Entry 3J7X (electron microscopy, 3.60 A resolution); this record covers chains F and G of the 7 polymer chains in the assembly.

# Chain F (and G)
Protein: Major capsid protein 10A
Source organism: Enterobacteria phage T7
Notes: chain G of this document is another copy of the same molecule, construct and numbering; everything in this record applies to it too
Reference sequence: P19726 (VC10A_BPT7); numbering as in UniProt (aligned over 1-345)
Chain sequence (345 residues; numbered 1 to 345; the number before each row is that of its first residue):
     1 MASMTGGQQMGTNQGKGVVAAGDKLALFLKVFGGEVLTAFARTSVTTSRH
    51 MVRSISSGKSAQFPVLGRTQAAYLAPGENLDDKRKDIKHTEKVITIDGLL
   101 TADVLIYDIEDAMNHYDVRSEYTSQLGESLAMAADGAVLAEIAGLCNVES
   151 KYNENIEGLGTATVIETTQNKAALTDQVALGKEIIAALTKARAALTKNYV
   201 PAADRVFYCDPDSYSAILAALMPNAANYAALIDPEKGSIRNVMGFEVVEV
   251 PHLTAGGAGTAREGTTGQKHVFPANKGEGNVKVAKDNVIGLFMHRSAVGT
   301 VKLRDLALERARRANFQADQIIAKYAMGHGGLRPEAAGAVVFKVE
Not modelled in the structure: 1, 345
Curated features (UniProtKB/Swiss-Prot):
  - region (Intercapsomeric interactions): Gly11 to Leu25, Tyr152 to Ile156

# Chain F / chain G interface
Pairs across the interface (30; chain F residue first):
  Met4(F) - Asp81(G)
  Gly6(F) - Arg84(G)
  Gly6(F) - Asp86(G)
  Gln8(F) - Asp86(G)
  Gln8(F) - Ile87(G)
  Met10(F) - His89(G)
  Thr12(F) - His89(G)
  Asn13(F) - His89(G)
  Asn13(F) - Thr90(G)  hydrogen bond (backbone-side chain)
  Gln14(F) - Lys88(G)
  Gln14(F) - His89(G)
  Gln14(F) - Thr90(G)
  Gly15(F) - Thr90(G)  hydrogen bond (backbone-side chain)
  Gly15(F) - Asn155(G)
  Gly15(F) - Ile156(G)  hydrogen bond (backbone-backbone)
  Lys16(F) - Lys151(G)
  Lys16(F) - Asn153(G)
  Lys16(F) - Ile156(G)
  Lys16(F) - Glu157(G)  salt bridge
  Gly17(F) - Tyr152(G)
  Leu27(F) - Glu91(G)
  Ile109(F) - Leu99(G)  hydrophobic
  Ala112(F) - Ser57(G)
  Met113(F) - Ser57(G)
  Met113(F) - Gly58(G)
  Met113(F) - Lys59(G)
  Met113(F) - Ile96(G)  hydrophobic
  Ala314(F) - Gln320(G)
  Asn315(F) - Arg313(G)  hydrogen bond
  Gln317(F) - Ile322(G)
Other interface residues (no listed pair), chain F (21 interface residues in all): Gln9, Leu29, Asn114, Arg312
Other interface residues (no listed pair), chain G (26 interface residues in all): Gln62, Arg304, Glu309, Ala311

# Summary
The interface between chain F and chain G involves 21 residues on one side and 26 on the other; the contacts
include 4 hydrogen bonds and 1 salt bridge. Polar contacts include Lys16(F)-Glu157(G), Asn13(F)-Thr90(G) and
Gly15(F)-Thr90(G).
Both chains are Major capsid protein 10A (Enterobacteria phage T7). Entry 3J7X (Capsid Expansion Mechanism Of
Bacteriophage T7 Revealed By Multi-State Atomic Models Derived From Cryo-EM Reconstructions) was determined by
electron microscopy together with 3J7V and 3J7W from the same study.
